Entry 6KAT (X-ray diffraction, 1.70 A resolution); this record covers chains A and C of the 4 polymer chains in the assembly.

# Chain A (and C)
Protein: Hemoglobin subunit alpha
From: Homo sapiens
Notes: chain C of this document is another copy of the same molecule, construct and numbering; everything in this record applies to it too
UniProt: P69905 (HBA_HUMAN); residues 1-141 here correspond to UniProt positions 2-142 (UniProt number = residue number + 1)
Chain sequence (141 residues; numbered 1 to 141; the number before each row is that of its first residue):
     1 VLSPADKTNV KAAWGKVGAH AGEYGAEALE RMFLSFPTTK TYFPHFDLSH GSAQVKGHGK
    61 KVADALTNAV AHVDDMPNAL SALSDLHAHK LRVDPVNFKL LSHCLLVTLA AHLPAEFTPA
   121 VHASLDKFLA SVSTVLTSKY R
Metal / ion sites: heme Fe: His87 (together with carbon monoxide)
Small-molecule neighbours: carbon monoxide / heme: Leu29, Met32, Thr39, Tyr42, Phe43, Phe46, His58, Lys61, Val62, Ala65, Leu66, Leu83, Leu86, His87, Leu91, Val93, Asn97, Phe98, Leu101, Leu105, Val132, Leu136

# Interface between chain A and chain C
Contacting residue pairs (16; chain A residue first):
  Val1(A) with Ser138(C), hydrogen bond (backbone-side chain); Lys139(C); Tyr140(C), hydrophobic
  Leu2(A) with Tyr140(C)
  Ser3(A) with Tyr140(C); Arg141(C)
  Pro4(A) with Tyr140(C)
  Lys127(A) with Lys139(C), hydrogen bond (side chain-backbone)
  Ser138(A) with Val1(C), hydrogen bond (side chain-backbone)
  Lys139(A) with Lys127(C), hydrogen bond (backbone-side chain)
  Tyr140(A) with Val1(C), hydrophobic; Leu2(C); Ser3(C); Pro4(C)
  Arg141(A) with Ser3(C); Pro4(C)
Also at the interface, not in a pair above, chain A (13 interface residues in all): Asp6, Pro77, Thr134, Val135
Also at the interface, not in a pair above, chain C (13 interface residues in all): Asp6, Pro77, Thr134, Val135

# Summary
The chain A/chain C interface involves 13 residues from each chain, with 4 hydrogen bonds. Polar pairs include
Val1(A)-Ser138(C) and Lys127(A)-Lys139(C). Chain A binds carbon monoxide / heme.
Chain A and chain C are both Hemoglobin subunit alpha (Homo sapiens); the structure, Carbonmonoxy human
hemoglobin A in the R2 quaternary structure at 95 K: Light, was determined by X-ray diffraction together with
6KA9, 6KAE, 6KAH, 6KAI, 6KAO, 6KAP and 11 further entries from the same study.
